3WTG - chains A and B of the 4 polymer chains in the assembly; structure by X-ray diffraction, 2.30 A resolution.

== Chain A ==
Molecule: Hemoglobin subunit alpha-A
Source organism: Dromaius novaehollandiae
Reference sequence: C6L8R0 (C6L8R0_DRONO); residues 0-141 here correspond to UniProt positions 1-142 (UniProt number = residue number + 1)
Amino-acid sequence (142 residues; numbered 0 to 141; the number before each row is that of its first residue; numbering starts at 0):
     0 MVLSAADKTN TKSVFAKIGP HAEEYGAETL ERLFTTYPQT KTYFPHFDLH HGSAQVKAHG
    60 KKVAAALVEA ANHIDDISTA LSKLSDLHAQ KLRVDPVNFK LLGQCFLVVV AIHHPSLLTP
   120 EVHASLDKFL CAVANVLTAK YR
Not modelled in the structure: 0, 139-141
Ion coordination: heme Fe: His-87 (together with oxygen molecule)
Residues lining bound ligands: heme / oxygen molecule: Leu-29, Thr-39, Tyr-42, Phe-43, Phe-46, His-58, Lys-61, Val-62, Ala-65, Leu-66, Leu-83, Leu-86, His-87, Leu-91, Val-93, Asn-97, Phe-98, Leu-101, Val-132, Leu-136

== Chain B ==
Molecule: Hemoglobin
Source organism: Dromaius novaehollandiae
Amino-acid sequence (146 residues; row label = number of the first residue in the row):
     1 VQWSAEEKQL ISSLWGKVNV AECGAEALAR LLIVYPWTQR FFTSFGNLSS ASAIIGNPMV
    61 RAHGKKVLTS FGDAVKNLDN IKNTFAQLSE LHCDKLHVDP ENFRLLGDIL IIVLAAHFAK
   121 EFTPECQAAW QKLVRVVAHA LARKYH
Ion coordination: heme Fe: His-92 (together with oxygen molecule)
Residues lining bound ligands:
  - heme (HEM): Leu-31, Thr-38, Phe-41, Phe-42, Ser-44, Phe-45, His-63, Lys-66, Val-67, Ser-70, Phe-71, Phe-85, Leu-88, Leu-91, His-92, Leu-96, Val-98, Asn-102, Phe-103, Leu-106, Val-137, Leu-141
  - oxygen molecule (OXY): Leu-28, Phe-42, His-63, Val-67, His-92

== How chain A and chain B interact ==
Pairs across the interface (41):
  Glu-30(A) / Pro-124(B)
  Arg-31(A) / Phe-122(B)  hydrogen bond (side chain-backbone)
  Arg-31(A) / Thr-123(B)
  Arg-31(A) / Pro-124(B)
  Arg-31(A) / Gln-127(B)  hydrogen bond
  Thr-34(A) / Pro-124(B)
  Thr-34(A) / Ala-128(B)
  Thr-35(A) / Pro-124(B)
  Thr-35(A) / Gln-127(B)  hydrogen bond
  Thr-35(A) / Ala-128(B)
  Thr-35(A) / Gln-131(B)
  Tyr-36(A) / Gln-131(B)  hydrogen bond
  His-50(A) / Glu-125(B)  salt bridge
  Lys-99(A) / Arg-104(B)
  Gln-103(A) / Asp-108(B)  hydrogen bond (side chain-backbone)
  Gln-103(A) / Ile-111(B)
  Gln-103(A) / Ile-112(B)
  Cys-104(A) / Gln-127(B)
  Leu-106(A) / Ile-112(B)  hydrophobic
  Val-107(A) / Ile-111(B)  hydrophobic
  Val-107(A) / Ala-115(B)  hydrophobic
  Val-107(A) / Phe-122(B)  hydrophobic
  Val-107(A) / Gln-127(B)
  Ala-110(A) / Ile-112(B)
  Ala-110(A) / Ala-116(B)
  Ile-111(A) / Ala-115(B)
  Ile-111(A) / Ala-119(B)
  Ile-111(A) / Phe-122(B)
  Pro-114(A) / Ala-116(B)
  Leu-117(A) / Arg-30(B)  hydrogen bond (backbone-side chain)
  Thr-118(A) / Arg-30(B)
  Pro-119(A) / Arg-30(B)
  Pro-119(A) / Ile-33(B)  hydrophobic
  Pro-119(A) / Val-34(B)
  Glu-120(A) / Ala-51(B)
  His-122(A) / Arg-30(B)  hydrogen bond
  His-122(A) / Val-34(B)
  His-122(A) / Ile-112(B)
  Ala-123(A) / Val-34(B)
  Asp-126(A) / Tyr-35(B)
  Lys-127(A) / Val-34(B)
Also at the interface, not in a pair above, chain A (23 interface residues in all): His-112
Also at the interface, not in a pair above, chain B (22 interface residues in all): Ile-55, Ile-109, Lys-120

== Summary ==
23 residues of chain A face 22 of chain B across their interface, with 7 hydrogen bonds and 1 salt bridge.
Among the polar pairs are His-50(A)/Glu-125(B), Arg-31(A)/Phe-122(B) and Arg-31(A)/Gln-127(B). Ligands of
chain A: heme / oxygen molecule. Chain B binds heme and oxygen molecule.
Here chain A is Hemoglobin subunit alpha-A and chain B is Hemoglobin, both from Dromaius novaehollandiae.
Entry 3WTG (Crystal structure of Emu (dromaius novaehollandiae) hemoglobin at 2.3 angstrom resolution) was
determined by X-ray diffraction.
